Entry 7AA1 (X-ray diffraction, 1.71 A resolution); this record covers chain AAA.

# Chain AAA
Name: Cellular retinoic acid-binding protein 2
Source organism: Homo sapiens
Reference sequence: P29373 (RABP2_HUMAN); residue numbers follow UniProt; this construct covers 1-138
Amino-acid sequence (138 residues; row label = number of the first residue in the row):
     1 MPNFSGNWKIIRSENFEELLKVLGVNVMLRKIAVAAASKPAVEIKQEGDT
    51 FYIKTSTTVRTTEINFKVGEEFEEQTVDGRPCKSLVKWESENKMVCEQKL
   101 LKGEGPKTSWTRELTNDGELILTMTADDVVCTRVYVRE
Disordered / not traced: 1
Ligand contacts: R62 (4-[2-(5,5,8,8-tetramethyl-6,7-dihydroquinoxalin-2-yl)ethynyl]benzoic acid): Phe16, Leu20, Val25, Leu29, Ile32, Ala33, Ala36, Ala37, Pro40, Thr55, Thr57, Val59, Arg60, Val77, Asp78, Gly79, Leu122, Met124, Arg133, Tyr135
Swiss-Prot annotation at these positions:
  - motif: Lys21 to Lys31 (Nuclear localization signal)
  - binding site (all-trans-retinoate): Arg133 to Tyr135
  - cross-link: Lys102 (Glycyl lysine isopeptide (Lys-Gly) (interchain with G-Cter in SUMO))
  - mutagenesis: Lys21 (K21A: Loss of ligand-induced nuclear import; when associated with A-30 and A-31), Arg30 (R30A: Loss of ligand-induced nuclear import; when associated with A-21 and A-31), Lys31 (K31A: Loss of ligand-induced nuclear import; when associated with A-21 and A-30)
Reported in the primary citation:
  - binding site for R62: Arg112, Arg133, Tyr135

# Summary
Chain AAA binds compound R62. Curated annotation (UniProt) lists 3 all-trans-retinoate-binding residues and 3
mutagenesis sites. From the paper: a binding site for R62 at Arg112, Arg133 and Tyr135.
Chain AAA is Cellular retinoic acid-binding protein 2 (Homo sapiens); the structure, Structural comparison of
cellular retinoic acid binding proteins I and II in the presence and absence ..., was determined by X-ray
diffraction together with 7A9Y and 7AA0 from the same study.
